Entry 8H0W (electron microscopy, 4.60 A resolution (low resolution: residue-level contacts below are approximate; hydrogen-bond / salt-bridge calls are withheld)); this record covers chains B and T of the 24 polymer chains in the assembly.

[Chain B]
Molecule: DNA-directed RNA polymerase subunit beta
Organism: Komagataella phaffii
Notes: EC 2.7.7.6
UniProt: C4QZQ7 (C4QZQ7_KOMPG); residue numbers follow UniProt; this construct covers 1-1227
Amino-acid sequence (1227 residues; row label = number of the first residue in the row):
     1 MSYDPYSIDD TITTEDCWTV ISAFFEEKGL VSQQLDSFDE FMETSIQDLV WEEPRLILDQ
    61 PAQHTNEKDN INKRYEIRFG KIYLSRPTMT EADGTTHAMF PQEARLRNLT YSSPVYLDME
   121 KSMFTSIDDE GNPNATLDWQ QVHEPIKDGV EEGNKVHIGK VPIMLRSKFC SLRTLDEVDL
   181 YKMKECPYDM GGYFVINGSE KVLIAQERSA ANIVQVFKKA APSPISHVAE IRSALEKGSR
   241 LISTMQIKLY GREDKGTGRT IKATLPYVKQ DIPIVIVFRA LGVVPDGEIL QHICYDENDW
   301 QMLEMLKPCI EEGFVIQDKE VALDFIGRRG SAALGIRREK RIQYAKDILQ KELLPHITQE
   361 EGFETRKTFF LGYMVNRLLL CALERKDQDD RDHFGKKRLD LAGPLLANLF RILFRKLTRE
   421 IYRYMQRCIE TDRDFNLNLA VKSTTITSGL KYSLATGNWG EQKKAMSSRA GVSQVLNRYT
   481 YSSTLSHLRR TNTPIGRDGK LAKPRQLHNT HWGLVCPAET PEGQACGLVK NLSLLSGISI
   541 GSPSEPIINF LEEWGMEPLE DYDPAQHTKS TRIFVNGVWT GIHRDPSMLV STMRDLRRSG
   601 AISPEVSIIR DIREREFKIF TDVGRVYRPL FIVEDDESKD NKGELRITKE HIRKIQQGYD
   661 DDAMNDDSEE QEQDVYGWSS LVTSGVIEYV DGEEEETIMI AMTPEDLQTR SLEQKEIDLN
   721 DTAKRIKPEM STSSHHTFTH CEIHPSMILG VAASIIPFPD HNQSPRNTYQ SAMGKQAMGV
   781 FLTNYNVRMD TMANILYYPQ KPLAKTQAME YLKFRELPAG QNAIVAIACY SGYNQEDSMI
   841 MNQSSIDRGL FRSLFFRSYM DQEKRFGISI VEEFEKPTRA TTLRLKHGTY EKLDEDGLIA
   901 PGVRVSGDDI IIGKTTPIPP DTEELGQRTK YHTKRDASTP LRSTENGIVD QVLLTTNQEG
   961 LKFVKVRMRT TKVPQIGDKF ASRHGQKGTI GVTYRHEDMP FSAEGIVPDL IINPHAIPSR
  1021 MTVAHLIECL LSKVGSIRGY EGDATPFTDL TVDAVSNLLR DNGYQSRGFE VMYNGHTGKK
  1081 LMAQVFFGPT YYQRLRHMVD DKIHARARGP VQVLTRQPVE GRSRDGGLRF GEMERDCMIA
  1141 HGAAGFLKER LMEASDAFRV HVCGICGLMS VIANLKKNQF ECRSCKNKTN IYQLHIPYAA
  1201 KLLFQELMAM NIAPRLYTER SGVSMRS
Not modelled in the structure: 1-8, 129-152, 663-674, 712-718, 921-930, 1223-1227
Ion coordination: Zn2+: Cys1163, Cys1166, Cys1182, Cys1185

[Chain T]
Molecule: 261-nt DNA strand
Sequence (261 nucleotides; numbered -97 to 163; the number before each row is that of its first residue; numbers below 1 keep their minus sign (DA-97 is residue -97)):
   -97 ATCTATGAAT TTCGCGACAC AAGGCCTGGA TGTATATATC TGACACGTGC CTGGAGACTA
   -37 GGGAGTAATC CCCTTGGCGG TTAAAACGCG GGGGACAGCG CGTACGTGCG TTTAAGCGGT
    23 GCTAGAGCTG TCTACGACCA ATTGAGCGGC CTCGGCACCG GATTCCCAAA CACACCAAAC
    83 ACAAGTGGAC CGTAAGCTCC TATTGCTTTA AAGGCAGAGG ACAAACACGT CCGGAATGAG
   143 AGCTAATTTG GTATTTAAGA A
Not modelled in the structure: -97 to -92, 114-163

[How chain B and chain T interact]
Pairs across the interface - 22 pairs, chain B then chain T:
  Lys201(B) - DC101(T)
  Lys201(B) - DC102(T)
  Arg423(B) - DC108(T)
  Tyr452(B) - DT103(T)
  Ala455(B) - DC102(T)
  Thr456(B) - DC102(T)
  Val475(B) - DC101(T)
  Thr791(B) - DT100(T)
  Thr791(B) - DC101(T)
  Met792(B) - DC99(T)
  Met792(B) - DT100(T)
  Arg857(B) - DT100(T)
  Arg942(B) - DT100(T)
  Gly1121(B) - DG98(T)
  Arg1122(B) - DG98(T)
  Arg1122(B) - DC99(T)
  Ser1123(B) - DC99(T)
  Leu1128(B) - DA97(T)
  Arg1129(B) - DA96(T)
  Arg1129(B) - DA97(T)
  Gly1131(B) - DA96(T)
  Met1133(B) - DT95(T)
Also at the interface, not in a pair above, chain B (22 interface residues in all): Ser199, Lys442, Gln462, Gly1127, Glu1132
Also at the interface, not in a pair above, chain T (12 interface residues in all): DA104, DG107

[Overview]
22 residues of chain B and 12 residues of chain T are in contact. Cys1163(B), Cys1166(B), Cys1182(B) and
Cys1185(B) form the Zn2+ site.
Here chain B is DNA-directed RNA polymerase subunit beta (Komagataella phaffii) and chain T is a 261-nt DNA
strand. Entry 8H0W (RNA polymerase II transcribing a chromatosome (type II)) was determined by electron
microscopy, deposited together with 8H0V.
